Entry 1GAG (X-ray diffraction, 2.70 A resolution); this record covers chains A and B.

[Chain A]
Name: Insulin receptor, tyrosine kinase domain
Organism: Homo sapiens
Notes: EC 2.7.1.112; fragment: tyrosine kinase domain
UniProt: P06213 (INSR_HUMAN); residues 978-1283 here correspond to UniProt positions 1005-1310 (UniProt number = residue number + 27)
Amino-acid sequence (306 residues; numbered 978 to 1283; the number before each row is that of its first residue):
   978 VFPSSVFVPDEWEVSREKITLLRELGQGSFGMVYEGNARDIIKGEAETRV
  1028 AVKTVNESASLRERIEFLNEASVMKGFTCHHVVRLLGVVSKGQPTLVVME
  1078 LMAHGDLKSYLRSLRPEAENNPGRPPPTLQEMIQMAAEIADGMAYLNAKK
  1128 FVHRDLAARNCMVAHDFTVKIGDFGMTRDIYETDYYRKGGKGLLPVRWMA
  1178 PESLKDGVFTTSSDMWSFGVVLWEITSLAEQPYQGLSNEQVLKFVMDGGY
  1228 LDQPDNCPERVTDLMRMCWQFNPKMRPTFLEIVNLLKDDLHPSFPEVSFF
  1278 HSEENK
Unresolved in the structure: 978-980
Construct notes: engineered mutation S981 (Cys1008 in P06213), F984 (Tyr1011 in P06213); modified residue (1158, 1162, 1162)
Modified residues: Y1158 (o-phosphotyrosine; PTR); Y1162 (o-phosphotyrosine; PTR); Y1163 (o-phosphotyrosine; PTR)
Swiss-Prot annotation at these positions:
  - active site: D1132 (Proton donor/acceptor)
  - binding site (ATP): S1006, K1030, E1077 to D1083, R1136, N1137, D1150
  - modified residue: C1056 (S-nitrosocysteine), Y1158 (Phosphotyrosine), Y1162 (Phosphotyrosine), Y1163 (Phosphotyrosine)
  - cross-link: K1052 (Glycyl lysine isopeptide (Lys-Gly) (interchain with G-Cter in ubiquitin))
Bound ions: Mg2+ site 1: N1137, D1150 (together with 112); Mg2+ site 2 near D1150 (its only coordinating residue here)
Residues lining bound ligands: 112 (thiophosphoric acid O-((adenosyl-phospho)phospho)-S-acetamidyl-diester): L1002, G1003, Q1004, G1005, S1006, V1010, A1028, K1030, V1060, M1076, E1077, L1078, M1079, G1082, D1083, D1132, R1136, N1137, M1139, D1150

[Chain B]
Name: Bisubstrate peptide inhibitor
Amino-acid sequence (13 residues; each row starts with the number of its first residue):
   102 PATGDFMNMSPVG
Residues lining bound ligands: 112 (thiophosphoric acid O-((adenosyl-phospho)phospho)-S-acetamidyl-diester): P102, A103, F107

[How chain A and chain B interact]
Contacting residue pairs - 32 pairs, chain A then chain B:
  Q1004(A) with P102(B)
  R1136(A) with D106(B), salt bridge; F107(B)
  G1167(A) with M110(B); S111(B)
  K1168(A) with M110(B)
  G1169(A) with M108(B); N109(B); M110(B), hydrogen bond (backbone-backbone)
  L1170(A) with F107(B); M108(B); N109(B)
  L1171(A) with D106(B); F107(B); M108(B), hydrogen bond (backbone-backbone); M110(B), hydrophobic
  P1172(A) with D106(B); F107(B)
  V1173(A) with D106(B); M108(B), hydrophobic
  W1175(A) with D106(B)
  L1181(A) with P112(B); V113(B)
  K1182(A) with P112(B); V113(B), hydrogen bond (backbone-backbone); G114(B), hydrogen bond (backbone-backbone)
  D1183(A) with P112(B)
  G1184(A) with P112(B)
  N1215(A) with G105(B); M108(B)
  L1219(A) with M108(B), hydrophobic; V113(B), hydrophobic
Also at the interface, not in a pair above, chain A (26 interface residues in all): G1005, S1006, K1085, D1132, M1153, K1165, G1166, Q1208, E1216, M1223
Also at the interface, not in a pair above, chain B (12 interface residues in all): A103

[Summary]
26 residues of chain A face 12 of chain B across their interface; the contacts include 4 hydrogen bonds and 1
salt bridge. Among the polar pairs are R1136(A)-D106(B), G1169(A)-M110(B) and L1171(A)-M108(B). Compound 112
is bound between chain A and chain B.
Here chain A is Insulin receptor, tyrosine kinase domain (Homo sapiens) and chain B is Bisubstrate peptide
inhibitor. Entry 1GAG (Crystal structure of the insulin receptor kinase in complex with a bisubstrate
inhibitor) was determined by X-ray diffraction.
